1K7I - chain A; structure by X-ray diffraction, 1.59 A resolution.

Chain A:
Molecule: secreted protease C
Organism: Erwinia chrysanthemi
Notes: EC 3.4.24.-
UniProt: P16317 (PRTC_ERWCH); residues 1-479 here = UniProt positions 1-479
Amino-acid sequence (479 residues; each row starts with the number of its first residue):
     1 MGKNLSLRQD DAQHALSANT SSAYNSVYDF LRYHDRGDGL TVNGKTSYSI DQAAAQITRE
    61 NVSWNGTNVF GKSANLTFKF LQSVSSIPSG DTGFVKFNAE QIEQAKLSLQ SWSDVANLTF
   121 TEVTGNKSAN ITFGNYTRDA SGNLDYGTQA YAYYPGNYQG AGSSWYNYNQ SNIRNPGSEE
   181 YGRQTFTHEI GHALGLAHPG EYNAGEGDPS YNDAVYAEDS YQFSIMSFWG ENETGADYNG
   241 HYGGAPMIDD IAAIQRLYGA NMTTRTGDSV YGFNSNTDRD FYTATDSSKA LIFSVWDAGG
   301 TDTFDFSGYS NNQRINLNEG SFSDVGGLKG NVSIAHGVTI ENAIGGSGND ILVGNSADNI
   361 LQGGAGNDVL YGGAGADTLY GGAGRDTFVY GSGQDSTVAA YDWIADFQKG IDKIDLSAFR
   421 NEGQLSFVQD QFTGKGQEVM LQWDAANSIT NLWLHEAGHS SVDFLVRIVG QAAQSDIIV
Not modelled in the structure: 1-17
Differences from the reference sequence: engineered mutation Phe228 (Tyr in P16317)
Bound ions: Zn2+: His188, His192, His198; Ca2+ site 1: Arg265, Gly267, Ser269, Asp297, Gly299, Asp302; Ca2+ site 2: Gly300, Asp302, Thr339, Glu341; Ca2+ site 3: Gly346, Gly348, Asp350, Gly363, Ala365, Asp368; Ca2+ site 4: Asn355, Ala357, Asn359, Gly372, Ala374, Asp377; Ca2+ site 5: Gly364, Gly366, Asp368, Gly381, Ala383, Asp386; Ca2+ site 6: Gly373, Gly375, Asp377, Asp395, Asp402; Ca2+ site 7: Gly382, Gly384, Asp386, Gln408, Asp412
Swiss-Prot annotation at these positions:
  - active site: Glu189
  - binding site (Zn(2+)): His188, His192
  - binding site (Ca(2+)): Arg265, Gly267, Asp297, Gly299, Gly300, Asp302, Thr339, Glu341, Gly346, Gly348, Asp350, Asn355, Ala357, Asn359, Gly363, Gly364, Ala365, Gly366, Asp368, Gly372 and 11 more in UniProt

In short:
The Zn2+ site is built by His188, His192 and His198. The Ca2+ site 1 is built by Arg265, Gly267, Ser269,
Asp297, Gly299 and Asp302. Curated annotation (UniProt) lists active-site residue Glu189, Zn2+-binding
residues His188 and His192 and 31 Ca2+-binding residues.
Chain A is secreted protease C (Erwinia chrysanthemi); the structure, PrtC from Erwinia chrysanthemi: Y228F
mutant, was determined by X-ray diffraction together with 1K7Q and 1K7G from the same study.
